2CF5 - chain A; structure by X-ray diffraction, 2.00 A resolution.

[Chain A]
Protein: Cinnamyl alcohol dehydrogenase
Source organism: Arabidopsis thaliana
Notes: EC 1.1.1.195
UniProt: O49482 (CADH2_ARATH); residues 1-357 here = UniProt positions 1-357
Amino-acid sequence (357 residues; each row starts with the number of its first residue):
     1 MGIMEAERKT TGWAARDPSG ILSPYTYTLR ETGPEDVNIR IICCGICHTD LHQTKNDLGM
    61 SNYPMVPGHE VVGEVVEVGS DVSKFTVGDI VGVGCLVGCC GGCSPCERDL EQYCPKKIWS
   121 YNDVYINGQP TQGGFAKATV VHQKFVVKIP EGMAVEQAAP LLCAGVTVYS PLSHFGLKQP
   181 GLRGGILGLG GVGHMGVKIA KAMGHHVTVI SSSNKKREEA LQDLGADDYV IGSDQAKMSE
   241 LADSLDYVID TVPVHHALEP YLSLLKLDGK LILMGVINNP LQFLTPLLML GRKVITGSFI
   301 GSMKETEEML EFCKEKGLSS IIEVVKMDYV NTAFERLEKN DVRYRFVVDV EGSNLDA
Unresolved in the structure: 1-5
Bound ions: Zn2+ site 1: Cys47, His69, Glu70, Cys163; Zn2+ site 2: Cys100, Cys103, Cys106, Cys114
Swiss-Prot annotation at these positions:
  - binding site (Zn(2+)): Cys47, His69, Glu70, Cys100, Cys103, Cys106, Cys114, Cys163
  - binding site (NADP(+)): Thr49, Thr167, Gly188 to Gly193, Ser211 to Lys216, Thr251, Gly275, Ser298 to Ile300
  - mutagenesis: Glu70 (E70A: Loss of activity)

[In short]
Cys47, His69, Glu70 and Cys163 coordinate Zn2+ site 1. Cys100, Cys103, Cys106 and Cys114 form the Zn2+ site 2.
From UniProt: 8 Zn2+-binding residues, 19 NADP+-binding residues and one mutagenesis site.
Chain A is Cinnamyl alcohol dehydrogenase (Arabidopsis thaliana); the structure, Crystal Structures of the
Arabidopsis Cinnamyl Alcohol Dehydrogenases, AtCAD5, was determined by X-ray diffraction, deposited together
with 2CF6.
